Entry 1FLQ (X-ray diffraction, 1.80 A resolution); this record covers chain A.

# Chain A
Protein: Lysozyme
From: Gallus gallus
Notes: EC 3.2.1.17
Reference sequence: P00698 (LYSC_CHICK); residues 1-129 here correspond to UniProt positions 19-147 (UniProt number = residue number + 18)
Sequence (129 residues; row label = number of the first residue in the row):
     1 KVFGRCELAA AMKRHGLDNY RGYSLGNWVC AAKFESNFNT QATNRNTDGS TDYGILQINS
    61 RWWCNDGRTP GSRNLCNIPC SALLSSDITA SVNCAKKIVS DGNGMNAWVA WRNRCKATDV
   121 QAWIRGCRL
Sequence notes: engineered mutation Ala117 (Gly135 in P00698)
Swiss-Prot annotation at these positions:
  - active site: Glu35, Asp52
  - binding site (substrate): Asp101
Cystine bridges: Cys6-Cys127, Cys30-Cys115, Cys64-Cys80, Cys76-Cys94

# Overview
From UniProt: active-site residues Glu35 and Asp52 and substrate-binding residue Asp101.
Chain A is Lysozyme (Gallus gallus); the structure, Hen egg white lysozyme mutant with alanine substituted for
glycine, was determined by X-ray diffraction together with 1FLU, 1FLW, 1FLY and 1FN5 from the same study.
